PDB entry 8TPY | X-ray diffraction, 2.50 A resolution | chains A and C of the 4 polymer chains in the assembly

== Chain A (and C) ==
Molecule: Hypoxanthine-guanine phosphoribosyltransferase
From: Homo sapiens
Notes: EC 2.4.2.8; chain C of this document is another copy of the same molecule, construct and numbering; everything in this record applies to it too
UniProtKB: P00492 (HPRT_HUMAN); residues 0-217 here correspond to UniProt positions 1-218 (UniProt number = residue number + 1)
Amino-acid sequence (218 residues; numbered 0 to 217; the number before each row is that of its first residue; numbering starts at 0):
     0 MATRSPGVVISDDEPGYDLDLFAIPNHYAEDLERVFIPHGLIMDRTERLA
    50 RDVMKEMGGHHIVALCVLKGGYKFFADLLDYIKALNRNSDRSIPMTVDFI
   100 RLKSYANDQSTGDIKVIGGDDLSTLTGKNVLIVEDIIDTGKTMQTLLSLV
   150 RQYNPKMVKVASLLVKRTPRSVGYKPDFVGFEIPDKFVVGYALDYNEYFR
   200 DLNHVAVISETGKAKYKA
Disordered / not traced: 0-3, 102-121
Sequence notes: engineered mutation Ala22 (Cys23 in P00492), Ala105 (Cys106 in P00492), Ala205 (Cys206 in P00492)
Metal / ion sites: Mg2+: Glu133, Asp134
Small-molecule neighbours: JG6 ({3-[(2S,4R)-4-(2-amino-6-oxo-1,6-dihydro-9H-purin-9-yl)-2-(hydroxymethyl)pyrrolidin-1-yl]-3-oxopropyl}phosphonic acid): Ile135, Ile136, Asp137, Thr138, Gly139, Lys140, Thr141, Lys165, Lys185, Phe186, Val187, Val188, Leu192, Asp193
Curated features (UniProtKB/Swiss-Prot):
  - active site: Asp137 (Proton acceptor)
  - binding site (GMP): Lys68, Glu133 to Thr141, Lys165, Lys185 to Val187, Asp193
  - binding site (Mg(2+)): Asp193
  - modified residue: Ala1 (N-acetylalanine), Lys102 (N6-acetyllysine), Thr141 (Phosphothreonine)
  - cross-link: Lys114 (Glycyl lysine isopeptide (Lys-Gly) (interchain with G-Cter in SUMO1))
What the authors report for this chain:
  - Mg2+ coordination: Glu133, Asp134
  - binding site for JG6: Phe186

== Chain A / chain C interface ==
Residue-residue contacts (40):
  Gly6(A) - Leu20(C)
  Val7(A) - Tyr16(C)  hydrophobic
  Val7(A) - Leu20(C)
  Tyr16(A) - Val7(C)  hydrophobic
  Tyr16(A) - Leu40(C)
  Asp19(A) - Arg47(C)  hydrogen bond (backbone-side chain)
  Leu20(A) - Gly6(C)
  Leu20(A) - Val7(C)  hydrophobic
  Leu20(A) - Arg44(C)  hydrogen bond (backbone-side chain)
  Leu20(A) - Arg47(C)
  Phe21(A) - Leu40(C)  hydrophobic
  Phe21(A) - Asp43(C)
  Phe21(A) - Arg44(C)
  Phe21(A) - Arg47(C)  hydrogen bond (backbone-side chain)
  Ala22(A) - Glu46(C)
  Ala22(A) - Arg47(C)
  Pro37(A) - Leu40(C)  hydrophobic
  Pro37(A) - Asp43(C)
  His38(A) - Asp43(C)  hydrogen bond (backbone-side chain)
  Gly39(A) - Gly39(C)
  Gly39(A) - Leu40(C)
  Gly39(A) - Asp43(C)  hydrogen bond (backbone-side chain)
  Leu40(A) - Tyr16(C)
  Leu40(A) - Phe21(C)  hydrophobic
  Leu40(A) - Pro37(C)  hydrophobic
  Leu40(A) - Gly39(C)
  Leu40(A) - Leu40(C)
  Asp43(A) - Phe21(C)
  Asp43(A) - Pro37(C)
  Asp43(A) - His38(C)  hydrogen bond (side chain-backbone)
  Asp43(A) - Gly39(C)  hydrogen bond (side chain-backbone)
  Asp43(A) - His203(C)  salt bridge
  Arg44(A) - Leu20(C)  hydrogen bond (side chain-backbone)
  Arg44(A) - Phe21(C)
  Glu46(A) - Ala22(C)
  Arg47(A) - Asp19(C)  hydrogen bond (side chain-backbone)
  Arg47(A) - Leu20(C)
  Arg47(A) - Phe21(C)  hydrogen bond (side chain-backbone)
  Arg50(A) - Ala22(C)
  His203(A) - Asp43(C)  salt bridge
Interface residues without a listed pair, chain A (18 interface residues in all): Ser4
Interface residues without a listed pair, chain C (19 interface residues in all): Ser4, Leu18, Arg50

== Overview ==
18 residues of chain A face 19 of chain C across their interface; the contacts include 10 hydrogen bonds and 2
salt bridges. Among the polar pairs are Asp43(A)-His203(C), Asp19(A)-Arg47(C) and Leu20(A)-Arg44(C). Chain A
binds compound JG6. From the paper: a binding site for JG6 at Phe186(A); Mg2+ coordination by Glu133(A) and
Asp134(A).
Both chains are Hypoxanthine-guanine phosphoribosyltransferase (Homo sapiens). Entry 8TPY (Structure of human
hypoxanthine guanine phosphoribzosyltransferase in complex with [2S,4R]
4-Guanin-9-yl-2-hydroxymethyl-1-N-(3-phosphonopropionyl)pyrrolidine) was determined by X-ray diffraction,
deposited together with 8TPV, 8TR1 and 8TS4.
